PDB entry 8ETT | electron microscopy, 6.68 A resolution (low resolution: residue-level contacts below are approximate; hydrogen-bond / salt-bridge calls are withheld) | chains E and F of the 8 polymer chains in the assembly

== Chain E ==
Molecule: Histone H3.2
From: Xenopus laevis
Reference sequence: A0A310TTQ1 (A0A310TTQ1_XENLA); residues 1-136 here = UniProt positions 1-136
Amino-acid sequence (136 residues; each row starts with the number of its first residue):
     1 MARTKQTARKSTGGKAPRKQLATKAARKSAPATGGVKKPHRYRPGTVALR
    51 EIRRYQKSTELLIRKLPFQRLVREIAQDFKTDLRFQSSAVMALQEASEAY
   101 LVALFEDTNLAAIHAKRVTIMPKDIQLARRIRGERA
Not modelled in the structure: 1-38
Sequence notes: conflict Ala111 (Cys in A0A310TTQ1)

== Chain F ==
Molecule: Histone H4
From: Xenopus laevis
Reference sequence: P62799 (H4_XENLA); numbering as in UniProt (aligned over 1-103)
Amino-acid sequence (103 residues; row label = number of the first residue in the row):
     1 MSGRGKGGKGLGKGGAKRHRKVLRDNIQGITKPAIRRLARRGGVKRISGL
    51 IYEETRGVLKVFLENVIRDAVTYTEHAKRKTVTAMDVVYALKRQGRTLYG
   101 FGG
Not modelled in the structure: 1-24
Swiss-Prot annotation at these positions:
  - DNA-binding region: Lys17 to Lys21
  - modified residue: Ser2 (N-acetylserine), Arg4 (Asymmetric dimethylarginine), Lys6 (N6-(2-hydroxyisobutyryl)lysine), Lys9 (N6-(2-hydroxyisobutyryl)lysine), Lys13 (N6-(2-hydroxyisobutyryl)lysine), Lys17 (N6-(2-hydroxyisobutyryl)lysine), Lys21 (N6,N6,N6-trimethyllysine), Lys32 (N6-(2-hydroxyisobutyryl)lysine), Lys45 (N6-(2-hydroxyisobutyryl)lysine), Ser48 (Phosphoserine), Tyr52 (Phosphotyrosine), Lys60 (N6-(2-hydroxyisobutyryl)lysine), Lys78 (N6-(2-hydroxyisobutyryl)lysine), Lys80 (N6-(2-hydroxyisobutyryl)lysine), Tyr89 (Phosphotyrosine), Lys92 (N6-(2-hydroxyisobutyryl)lysine)
  - cross-link (Glycyl lysine isopeptide (Lys-Gly)): Lys32 (interchain with G-Cter in UFM1), Lys92 (interchain with G-Cter in ubiquitin)

== Chain E / chain F interface ==
Pairs across the interface (78):
  Ala48(E) - Arg40(F)
  Ala48(E) - Lys45(F)
  Leu49(E) - Lys45(F)
  Glu51(E) - Arg40(F)
  Ile52(E) - Arg40(F)
  Ile52(E) - Gly43(F)
  Tyr55(E) - Arg37(F)
  Tyr55(E) - Arg40(F)
  Tyr55(E) - Arg41(F)
  Gln56(E) - Arg41(F)
  Gln56(E) - Gly43(F)
  Ser58(E) - Arg41(F)
  Thr59(E) - Arg41(F)
  Glu60(E) - Arg41(F)
  Leu62(E) - Arg37(F)
  Leu62(E) - Arg41(F)
  Ile63(E) - Ile30(F)
  Arg64(E) - Gly29(F)
  Arg64(E) - Thr31(F)
  Pro67(E) - Gly29(F)
  Phe68(E) - Leu63(F)
  Arg70(E) - Asn26(F)
  Leu71(E) - Asn26(F)
  Leu71(E) - Ile27(F)
  Glu74(E) - Asp25(F)
  Glu74(E) - Asn26(F)
  Ile75(E) - Leu63(F)
  Ile75(E) - Glu64(F)
  Ile75(E) - Ile67(F)
  Ala76(E) - Ile67(F)
  Asp78(E) - Glu64(F)
  Phe79(E) - Ile67(F)
  Phe79(E) - Arg68(F)
  Lys80(E) - Val71(F)
  Leu83(E) - Val71(F)
  Arg84(E) - Lys80(F)
  Arg84(E) - Thr81(F)
  Arg84(E) - Val82(F)
  Phe85(E) - Ile67(F)
  Phe85(E) - Val82(F)
  Gln86(E) - Val82(F)
  Gln86(E) - Thr83(F)
  Ser88(E) - Ala84(F)
  Ala89(E) - Thr83(F)
  Ala89(E) - Ala84(F)
  Ala89(E) - Val87(F)
  Met91(E) - Phe101(F)
  Ala92(E) - Leu98(F)
  Leu93(E) - Val66(F)
  Leu93(E) - Val87(F)
  Glu98(E) - Leu38(F)
  Tyr100(E) - Leu91(F)
  Tyr100(E) - Arg96(F)
  Leu101(E) - Leu38(F)
  Val102(E) - Gly42(F)
  Phe105(E) - Leu38(F)
  Phe105(E) - Ala39(F)
  Phe105(E) - Gly42(F)
  Phe105(E) - Val44(F)
  Glu106(E) - Gly42(F)
  Asn109(E) - Gly43(F)
  Val118(E) - Lys45(F)
  Val118(E) - Arg46(F)
  Thr119(E) - Arg46(F)
  Ile120(E) - Val44(F)
  Ile120(E) - Arg46(F)
  Ile120(E) - Ile47(F)
  Ile120(E) - Ser48(F)
  Ile120(E) - Ile51(F)
  Pro122(E) - Leu50(F)
  Ile125(E) - Ile51(F)
  Ile125(E) - Glu54(F)
  Gln126(E) - Glu54(F)
  Arg129(E) - Val58(F)
  Arg129(E) - Val61(F)
  Arg129(E) - Phe62(F)
  Glu134(E) - Phe62(F)
  Arg135(E) - Val61(F)
Other interface residues (no listed pair), chain E (49 interface residues in all): Val72, Ala96
Other interface residues (no listed pair), chain F (41 interface residues in all): Ala34

== Overview ==
49 residues of chain E and 41 residues of chain F are in contact. UniProt lists a DNA-binding region on chain
F.
Here chain E is Histone H3.2 and chain F is Histone H4, both from Xenopus laevis. Entry 8ETT (Class1 of the
INO80-Hexasome complex) was determined by electron microscopy, deposited together with 8ETS, 8ETU, 8ETV, 8ETW,
8EU9, 8EUE, 8EUF and 8EUJ.
